4Y52 - chains B and R of the 13 polymer chains in the assembly; structure by X-ray diffraction, 3.50 A resolution.

[Chain B]
Name: DNA-directed RNA polymerase II subunit RPB2
From: Saccharomyces cerevisiae (strain ATCC 204508 / S288c)
Notes: EC 2.7.7.6
UniProt: P08518 (RPB2_YEAST); residues 1-1224 here = UniProt positions 1-1224
Amino-acid sequence (1224 residues; each row starts with the number of its first residue):
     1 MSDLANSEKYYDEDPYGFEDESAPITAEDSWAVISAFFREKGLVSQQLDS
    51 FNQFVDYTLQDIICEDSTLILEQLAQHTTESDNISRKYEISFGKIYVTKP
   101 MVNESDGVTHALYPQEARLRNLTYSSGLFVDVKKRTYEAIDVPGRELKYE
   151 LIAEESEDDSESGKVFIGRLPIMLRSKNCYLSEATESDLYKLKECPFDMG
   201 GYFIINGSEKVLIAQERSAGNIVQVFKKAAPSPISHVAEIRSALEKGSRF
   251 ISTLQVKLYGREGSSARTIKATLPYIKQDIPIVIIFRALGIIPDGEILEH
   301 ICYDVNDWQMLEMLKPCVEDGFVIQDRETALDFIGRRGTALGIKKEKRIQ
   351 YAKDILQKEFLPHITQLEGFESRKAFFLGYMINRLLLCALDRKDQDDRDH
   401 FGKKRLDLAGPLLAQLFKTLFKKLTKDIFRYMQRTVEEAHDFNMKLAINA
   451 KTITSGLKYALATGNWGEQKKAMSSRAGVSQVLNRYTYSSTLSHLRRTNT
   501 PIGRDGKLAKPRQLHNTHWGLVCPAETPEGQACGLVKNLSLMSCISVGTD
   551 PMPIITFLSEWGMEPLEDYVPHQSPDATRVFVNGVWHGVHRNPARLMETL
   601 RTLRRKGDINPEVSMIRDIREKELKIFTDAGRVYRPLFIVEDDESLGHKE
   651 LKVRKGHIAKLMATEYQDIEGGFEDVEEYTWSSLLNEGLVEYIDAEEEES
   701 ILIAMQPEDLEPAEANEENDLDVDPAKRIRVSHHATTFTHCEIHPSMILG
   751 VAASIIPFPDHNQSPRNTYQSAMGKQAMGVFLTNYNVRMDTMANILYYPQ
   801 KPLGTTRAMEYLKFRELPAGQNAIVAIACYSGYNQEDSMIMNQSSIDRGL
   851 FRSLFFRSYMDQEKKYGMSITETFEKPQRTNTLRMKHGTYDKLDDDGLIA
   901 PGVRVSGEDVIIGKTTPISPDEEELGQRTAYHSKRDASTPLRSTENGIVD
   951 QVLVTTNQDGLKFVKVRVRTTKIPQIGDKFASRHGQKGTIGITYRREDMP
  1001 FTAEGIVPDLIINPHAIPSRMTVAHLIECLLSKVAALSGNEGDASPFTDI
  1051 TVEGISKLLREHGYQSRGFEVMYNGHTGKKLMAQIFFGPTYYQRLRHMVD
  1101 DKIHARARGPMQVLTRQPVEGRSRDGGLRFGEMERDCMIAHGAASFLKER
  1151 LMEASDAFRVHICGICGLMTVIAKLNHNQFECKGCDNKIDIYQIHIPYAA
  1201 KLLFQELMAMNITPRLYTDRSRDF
Disordered / not traced: 1-19, 71-89, 135-163, 336-344, 438-445, 503-508, 669-677, 716-721, 920-932, 1222-1224
Ion coordination: Zn2+: Cys1163, Cys1166, Cys1182, Cys1185
What the authors report for this chain:
  - conformationally variable residues (side-chain flip): Gln531
  - mutagenesis - Q531A (2.6-fold): increased catalytic activity on GTP
  - mutagenesis - Q531H: unchanged catalytic activity on GTP

[Chain R]
Molecule: 9-nt RNA strand
Sequence (9 nucleotides; each row starts with the number of its first residue):
     1 AUGGAGAGG
Ion coordination: Mg2+: G9 (shared with 2 residues of chain A)

[Chain B / chain R interface]
Pairs across the interface (10; chain B residue first):
  Ala477(B) with G4(R), phosphate contact
  Gln481(B) with A5(R), hydrogen bond to the phosphate; G6(R), phosphate contact
  Gln776(B) with A7(R), hydrogen bond to the phosphate; G8(R), sugar contact
  Lys979(B) with G8(R), phosphate contact; G9(R), salt bridge to the phosphate
  Lys987(B) with G9(R), salt bridge to the phosphate
  His1097(B) with A7(R), sugar contact; G8(R), sugar contact
Interface residues without a listed pair, chain B (13 interface residues in all): Asn465, Gly478, Asn484, Pro528, Glu529, Ala772, Met773
Interface residues without a listed pair, chain R (7 interface residues in all): G3

[In short]
The interface between chain B and chain R involves 13 residues on one side and 7 on the other, with 2 hydrogen
bonds and 2 salt bridges. Polar contacts include Gln481(B)-A5(R), Gln776(B)-A7(R) and Lys979(B)-G9(R).
Cys1163(B), Cys1166(B), Cys1182(B) and Cys1185(B) coordinate Zn2+. From the paper: Q531A of chain B increases
catalytic activity on GTP; conformational variability at Gln531(B).
Chain B is DNA-directed RNA polymerase II subunit RPB2 (Saccharomyces cerevisiae (strain ATCC 204508 / S288c))
and chain R is a 9-nt RNA strand; the structure, Crystal structure of 5-Carboxycytosine Recognition by RNA
Polymerase II during Transcription Elongation, was determined by X-ray diffraction together with 4Y7N from the
same study.
